Entry 3BOW (X-ray diffraction, 2.40 A resolution); this record covers chains A and C of the 3 polymer chains in the assembly.

== Chain A ==
Molecule: Calpain-2 catalytic subunit
From: Rattus norvegicus
Notes: EC 3.4.22.53
UniProtKB: Q07009 (CAN2_RAT); residue numbers follow UniProt; this construct covers 1-700
Sequence (714 residues; each row starts with the number of its first residue):
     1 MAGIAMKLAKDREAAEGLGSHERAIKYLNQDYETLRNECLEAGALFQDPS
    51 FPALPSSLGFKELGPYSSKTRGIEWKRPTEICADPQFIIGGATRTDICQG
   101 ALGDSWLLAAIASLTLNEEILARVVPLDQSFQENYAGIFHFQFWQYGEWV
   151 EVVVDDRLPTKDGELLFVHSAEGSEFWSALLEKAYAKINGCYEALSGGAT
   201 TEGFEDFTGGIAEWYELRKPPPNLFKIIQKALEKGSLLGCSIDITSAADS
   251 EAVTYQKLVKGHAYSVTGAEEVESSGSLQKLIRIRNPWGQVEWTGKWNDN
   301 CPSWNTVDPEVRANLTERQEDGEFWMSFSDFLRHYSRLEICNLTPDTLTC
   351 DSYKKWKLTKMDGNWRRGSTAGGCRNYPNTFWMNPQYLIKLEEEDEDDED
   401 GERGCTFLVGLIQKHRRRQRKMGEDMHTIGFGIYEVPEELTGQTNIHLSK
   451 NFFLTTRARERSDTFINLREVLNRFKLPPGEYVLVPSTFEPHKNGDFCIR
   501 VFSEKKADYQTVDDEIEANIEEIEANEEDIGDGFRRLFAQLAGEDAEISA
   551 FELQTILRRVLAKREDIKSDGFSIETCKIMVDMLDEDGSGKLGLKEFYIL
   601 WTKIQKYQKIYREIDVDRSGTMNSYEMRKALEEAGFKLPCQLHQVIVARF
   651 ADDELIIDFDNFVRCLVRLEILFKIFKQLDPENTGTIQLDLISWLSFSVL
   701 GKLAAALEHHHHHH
Unresolved in the structure: 1-22, 510-511, 705-714
Construct notes: engineered mutation Ser105 (Cys in Q07009); expression tag (701-714)
Curated features (UniProtKB/Swiss-Prot):
  - region: Glu515 to Asp529 (Linker)
  - active site: His262, Asn286
  - binding site (Ca(2+)): Ile89, Gly91, Asp96, Glu175, Gln229, Lys230, Glu292, Asp299, Gln319, Glu323, Ala542, Asp545, Glu547, Glu552, Asp585, Asp587, Ser589, Lys591, Glu596, Asp615 and 6 more in UniProt
  - modified residue: Ala2 (N-acetylalanine)
  - mutagenesis: Lys226 (K226S: 12% decrease in activity), Lys230 (K230E: 84% decrease in activity; K230S: No effect), Lys234 (K234E: 85% decrease in activity; K234S: 20% decrease in activity), His262 (H262A: Loss of activity), Asn286 (N286A: Loss of activity), Trp288 (W288Y: 95% decrease in activity), Arg417 (R417A: Decreases catalytic activity), Arg420 (R420A: Decreases catalytic activity), Arg469 (R469A: Decreases catalytic activity), Glu504 (E504S: 10% decrease in activity)
Small-molecule neighbours:
  - Ca2+ (CA), molecule 1: Ile89, Gly90, Gly91, Thr93, Asp96, Glu175
  - Ca2+ (CA), molecule 2: Glu292, Asp299, Gln319, Asp321, Glu323, Phe324
  - Ca2+ (CA), molecule 3: Ala542, Asp545, Glu547, Ile548, Glu552
  - Ca2+ (CA), molecule 4: Glu547, Asp585, Asp587, Ser589, Lys591, Leu592, Gly593, Glu596
  - Ca2+ (CA), molecule 5: Asp570, Asp658, Asp660, Asn661
  - Ca2+ (CA), molecule 6: Asp615, Asp617, Ser619, Thr621, Met622, Asn623, Glu626
Reported in the primary citation:
  - catalytic residues: His262, Asn286
  - conformationally variable residues (side-chain flip): Trp288

== Chain C ==
Molecule: Calpastatin
From: Rattus norvegicus
UniProtKB: P27321 (ICAL_RAT); residues 571-664 here = UniProt positions 571-664
Sequence (95 residues; each row starts with the number of its first residue):
   570 MELDDALDELSDSLGQRQPDPDENKPLDDKVKEKIKAEHSEKLGERDDTI
   620 PPEYRHLLDNDGKDKPEKPLTKNTEKPGQDQDPIDALSEDLDSCP
Unresolved in the structure: 570, 589-594, 630-649, 662-664
Construct notes: expression tag (570)
Curated features (UniProtKB/Swiss-Prot):
  - modified residue (Phosphoserine): Ser580, Ser582
  - mutagenesis: Gly613 (G613A: 2.9-fold increase in the IC(50); G613FG: Turns CAST from an inhibitor into a substrate)
Reported in the primary citation:
  - mutagenesis - G613A: decreased binding to Calpain-2 catalytic subunit (chain A)

== Interface between chain A and chain C ==
Pairs across the interface (133):
  Glu62(A) - Asp616(C)
  Leu63(A) - Leu627(C)  hydrophobic
  Ser68(A) - Asn629(C)
  Lys69(A) - Leu627(C)
  Lys69(A) - Asp628(C)  salt bridge
  Gln99(A) - Thr618(C)
  Gln99(A) - Pro620(C)
  Gln99(A) - Tyr623(C)
  Gly100(A) - Ile619(C)
  Gly100(A) - Pro620(C)
  Gly100(A) - Tyr623(C)
  Ala101(A) - Ile619(C)  hydrophobic
  Ala101(A) - Tyr623(C)
  Ala101(A) - Leu627(C)  hydrophobic
  Leu102(A) - Ile619(C)
  Gly103(A) - Leu612(C)
  Gly103(A) - Gly613(C)
  Gly103(A) - Ile619(C)
  Ser105(A) - Leu612(C)
  Ser105(A) - Gly613(C)
  Trp106(A) - Leu612(C)
  Lys161(A) - Leu626(C)
  Lys161(A) - Leu627(C)  hydrogen bond (side chain-backbone)
  Lys161(A) - Asn629(C)
  Leu165(A) - Tyr623(C)
  Leu166(A) - Tyr623(C)
  Leu166(A) - Leu626(C)  hydrophobic
  Leu166(A) - Leu627(C)  hydrophobic
  His169(A) - Tyr623(C)  hydrogen bond
  Ser196(A) - Gly613(C)
  Gly197(A) - Leu612(C)
  Gly197(A) - Glu614(C)
  Gly198(A) - Lys611(C)
  Gly198(A) - Leu612(C)  hydrogen bond (backbone-backbone)
  Thr200(A) - Leu612(C)
  Ser241(A) - Leu612(C)
  Asp243(A) - Glu610(C)
  Ile244(A) - Glu610(C)  hydrogen bond (backbone-side chain)
  Ile244(A) - Arg615(C)
  Thr245(A) - Glu610(C)  hydrogen bond (backbone-side chain)
  Asp249(A) - Arg615(C)  hydrogen bond (backbone-side chain)
  Ser250(A) - Arg615(C)  hydrogen bond (backbone-side chain)
  Ser250(A) - Asp617(C)
  Glu251(A) - Arg615(C)
  Ala252(A) - Arg615(C)
  Ala252(A) - Asp617(C)  hydrogen bond (backbone-side chain)
  Lys260(A) - Thr618(C)
  Gly261(A) - Leu612(C)
  Gly261(A) - Gly613(C)  hydrogen bond (backbone-backbone)
  Gly261(A) - Thr618(C)
  His262(A) - Leu612(C)
  His262(A) - Thr618(C)  hydrogen bond (side chain-backbone)
  Ala263(A) - Leu612(C)  hydrophobic
  Trp288(A) - Thr618(C)  hydrogen bond (side chain-backbone)
  Trp288(A) - Ile619(C)
  Trp288(A) - Pro620(C)
  Trp288(A) - Pro621(C)
  Gln290(A) - Pro620(C)
  Gln290(A) - Glu622(C)
  Glu339(A) - Leu612(C)
  Cys374(A) - Ile604(C)  hydrophobic
  Arg375(A) - Asp598(C)  salt bridge
  Arg375(A) - Val600(C)
  Arg375(A) - Glu602(C)
  Arg375(A) - Ile604(C)
  Asn376(A) - Glu602(C)
  Asn376(A) - Lys603(C)
  Asn376(A) - Ile604(C)  hydrogen bond (side chain-backbone)
  Pro378(A) - Asp598(C)
  Asp425(A) - Lys611(C)
  Met426(A) - Lys611(C)
  Thr428(A) - Ala606(C)
  Tyr434(A) - Glu602(C)
  Asn451(A) - Leu596(C)
  Phe453(A) - Val600(C)
  Leu454(A) - Leu596(C)
  Leu454(A) - Asp598(C)
  Leu454(A) - Lys599(C)  hydrogen bond (backbone-backbone)
  Leu454(A) - Val600(C)  hydrogen bond (backbone-backbone)
  Thr455(A) - Leu596(C)
  Thr455(A) - Val600(C)
  Thr456(A) - Val600(C)
  Arg457(A) - Val600(C)
  Arg457(A) - Glu602(C)
  Ala458(A) - Glu602(C)  hydrogen bond (backbone-side chain)
  Arg461(A) - Glu602(C)  salt bridge
  Arg461(A) - Ile604(C)
  Thr464(A) - Lys605(C)
  Thr464(A) - Glu607(C)  hydrogen bond
  Phe465(A) - Ile604(C)  hydrophobic
  Phe465(A) - Lys605(C)
  Phe465(A) - Ala606(C)
  Phe465(A) - Glu607(C)  hydrogen bond (backbone-backbone)
  Ile466(A) - Glu607(C)
  Ile466(A) - Ser609(C)
  Asn467(A) - Glu607(C)
  Asn467(A) - His608(C)
  Asn467(A) - Ser609(C)  hydrogen bond (side chain-backbone)
  Asn467(A) - Lys611(C)  hydrogen bond (backbone-side chain)
  Leu468(A) - Ser609(C)
  Phe489(A) - Ile604(C)  hydrophobic
  Phe489(A) - Lys605(C)
  Phe489(A) - Ala606(C)  hydrophobic
  Leu537(A) - Leu579(C)  hydrophobic
  Gln540(A) - Glu571(C)
  Gln540(A) - Leu572(C)
  Leu541(A) - Ala575(C)  hydrophobic
  Leu541(A) - Leu579(C)  hydrophobic
  Ile556(A) - Leu576(C)
  Ile556(A) - Leu579(C)  hydrophobic
  Arg559(A) - Asp573(C)  salt bridge
  Arg559(A) - Leu576(C)
  Val560(A) - Ser580(C)
  Val560(A) - Leu583(C)  hydrophobic
  Lys563(A) - Leu576(C)
  Lys563(A) - Asp577(C)  salt bridge
  Lys563(A) - Ser580(C)
  Arg564(A) - Ser580(C)  hydrogen bond (side chain-backbone)
  Arg564(A) - Leu583(C)
  Arg564(A) - Gly584(C)  hydrogen bond (side chain-backbone)
  Asp566(A) - Arg586(C)  hydrogen bond (backbone-side chain)
  Trp601(A) - Leu579(C)
  Trp601(A) - Ser582(C)  hydrogen bond
  Trp601(A) - Leu583(C)  hydrophobic
  Gln605(A) - Ser582(C)  hydrogen bond (side chain-backbone)
  Gln605(A) - Leu583(C)
  Gln608(A) - Leu583(C)  hydrogen bond (side chain-backbone)
  Arg612(A) - Leu583(C)  hydrogen bond (side chain-backbone)
  Arg612(A) - Gly584(C)  hydrogen bond (side chain-backbone)
  Arg612(A) - Arg586(C)
  Asp615(A) - Arg586(C)  salt bridge
  Arg618(A) - Arg586(C)
  Arg618(A) - Gln587(C)
Interface residues without a listed pair, chain A (78 interface residues in all): Asp162, Val253, Val259, Arg337, Ile567, Phe597, Gly620
Interface residues without a listed pair, chain C (48 interface residues in all): Glu578, Gln585, Pro588, Asp597, Lys601
Interface features reported in the paper:
  - residue pairs: Ile619(C)-Leu102(A) (hydrophobic contact), Ile619(C)-Ala101(A) (hydrophobic contact), Pro620(C)-Trp288(A), Pro621(C)-Trp288(A)
  - interface residues, chain A: Ala101(A)
  - hot spots on chain A (mutagenesis) - A101D (2.2-fold): decreased binding to Calpastatin (chain C)
  - interface residues, chain C: Leu612(C)

== Summary ==
78 residues of chain A face 48 of chain C across their interface, with 27 hydrogen bonds and 6 salt bridges.
Polar pairs include Lys69(A)-Asp628(C), Arg375(A)-Asp598(C) and Arg461(A)-Glu602(C). The authors report
hydrophobic contacts between Ile619(C) and Leu102(A) and Ile619(C) and Ala101(A); contacts between Pro620(C)
and Trp288(A) and Pro621(C) and Trp288(A). The paper reports catalytic residues His262(A) and Asn286(A); G613A
of chain C reduces binding to Calpain-2 catalytic subunit (chain A).
Chain A is Calpain-2 catalytic subunit and chain C is Calpastatin, both from Rattus norvegicus; the structure,
Structure of M-calpain in complex with Calpastatin, was determined by X-ray diffraction.
